PDB entry 1KQ2 | X-ray diffraction, 2.71 A resolution | chains B and M of the 7 polymer chains in the assembly

Chain B (and M):
Name: Host factor for Q beta
Organism: Staphylococcus aureus
Notes: chain M of this document is another copy of the same molecule, construct and numbering; everything in this record applies to it too
Reference sequence: Q99UG9 (Q99UG9_STAAM); residue numbers follow UniProt; this construct covers 1-77
Sequence (77 residues; row label = number of the first residue in the row):
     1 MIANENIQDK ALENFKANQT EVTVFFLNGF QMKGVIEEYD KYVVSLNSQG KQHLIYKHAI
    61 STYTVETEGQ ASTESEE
Disordered / not traced: 1-5, 67-77
From the paper describing this entry:
  - binding site for the 7-nt RNA strand: Q8, L27, K41, Y42, K57, H58
  - specificity-determining residues: K41 (proposed by the authors, not directly observed)
  - specificity-determining residues: Q8, K57, H58

How chain B and chain M interact:
Contacting residue pairs (33; chain B residue first):
  I7(B) - E38(M)
  I7(B) - Y39(M)
  I7(B) - D40(M)  hydrogen bond (backbone-side chain)
  Q8(B) - D40(M)  hydrogen bond (backbone-side chain)
  Q8(B) - Y42(M)
  Q8(B) - V43(M)
  Q8(B) - Y56(M)  hydrogen bond
  A11(B) - L54(M)  hydrophobic
  L27(B) - N28(M)  hydrogen bond (backbone-side chain)
  L27(B) - A59(M)  hydrophobic
  K57(B) - Y56(M)
  K57(B) - H58(M)  hydrogen bond (backbone-side chain)
  H58(B) - H58(M)
  I60(B) - Y56(M)
  I60(B) - H58(M)  hydrogen bond (backbone-side chain)
  S61(B) - F26(M)
  S61(B) - I55(M)
  S61(B) - Y56(M)  hydrogen bond (backbone-backbone)
  S61(B) - A59(M)
  T62(B) - F26(M)
  T62(B) - H53(M)
  T62(B) - L54(M)
  T62(B) - I55(M)
  Y63(B) - Q52(M)
  Y63(B) - H53(M)
  Y63(B) - L54(M)  hydrogen bond (backbone-backbone)
  Y63(B) - Y56(M)  hydrogen bond
  T64(B) - K51(M)
  T64(B) - Q52(M)
  T64(B) - H53(M)  hydrogen bond
  V65(B) - K51(M)
  V65(B) - Q52(M)  hydrogen bond (backbone-backbone)
  E66(B) - K51(M)
Also at the interface, not in a pair above, chain B (15 interface residues in all): N6, F15

Summary:
Chain B and chain M each contribute 15 residues to their interface, with 11 hydrogen bonds. Among the polar
pairs are I7(B)-D40(M), Q8(B)-D40(M) and Q8(B)-Y56(M). From the paper: a binding site for the 7-nt RNA strand
at Q8(B), L27(B) and K41(B) among others; specificity determinants K41(B), Q8(B) and K57(B) among others.
Both chains are Host factor for Q beta (Staphylococcus aureus). Entry 1KQ2 (Crystal Structure of an Hfq-RNA
Complex) was determined by X-ray diffraction (same publication as 1KQ1).
